PDB entry 8SG1 | electron microscopy, 2.94 A resolution | chains A and E of the 6 polymer chains in the assembly

[Chain A]
Molecule: Guanine nucleotide-binding protein G(i) subunit alpha-1
Organism: Homo sapiens
Reference sequence: P63096 (GNAI1_HUMAN); residues 4-354 here = UniProt positions 4-354
Amino-acid sequence (351 residues; numbered 4 to 354; the number before each row is that of its first residue):
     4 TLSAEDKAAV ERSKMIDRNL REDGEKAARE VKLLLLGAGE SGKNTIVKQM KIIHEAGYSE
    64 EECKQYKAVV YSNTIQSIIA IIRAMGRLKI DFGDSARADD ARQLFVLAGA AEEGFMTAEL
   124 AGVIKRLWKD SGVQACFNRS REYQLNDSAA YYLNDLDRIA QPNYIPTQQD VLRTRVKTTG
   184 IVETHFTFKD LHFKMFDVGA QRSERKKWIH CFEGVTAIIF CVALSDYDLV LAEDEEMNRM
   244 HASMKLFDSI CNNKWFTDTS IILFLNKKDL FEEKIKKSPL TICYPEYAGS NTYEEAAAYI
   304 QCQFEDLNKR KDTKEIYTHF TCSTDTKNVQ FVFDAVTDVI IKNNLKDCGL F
Disordered / not traced: 56-181, 234-240, 328
Sequence notes: engineered mutation N47 (Ser in P63096), A203 (Gly in P63096), A245 (Glu in P63096), S326 (Ala in P63096)
Curated features (UniProtKB/Swiss-Prot):
  - region: K35 to K46, T48 (G1 motif), D173 to T181 (G2 motif), F196 to G202, Q204, R205 (G3 motif), I265 to D272 (G4 motif), T324, C325, T327 to T329 (G5 motif)
  - binding site (GTP): E43 to K46, T48, S151, L175 to T181, D200 to G202, Q204, N269 to D272
  - binding site (Mg(2+)): T181
  - modified residue: R178 (ADP-ribosylarginine), Q204 (Deamidated glutamine), C351 (ADP-ribosylcysteine)
  - natural variant: G40 (G40C: In NEDHISB; G40R: In NEDHISB), G45 (G45D: In NEDHISB), T48 (T48I: In NEDHISB; T48K: In NEDHISB), Q52 (Q52P: In NEDHISB), S75 (deletion: In NEDHISB; uncertain significance), Q172 (deletion: In NEDHISB), D173 (D173V: In NEDHISB), E186 to F189 (deletion: In NEDHISB; uncertain significance), C224 (C224Y: In NEDHISB), K270 (K270N: In NEDHISB; K270R: In NEDHISB), D272 (D272G: In NEDHISB), V332 (V332E: In NEDHISB; uncertain significance)
  - mutagenesis: G42 (G42R: Abolishes switch to an activated conformation and dissociation from beta and gamma subunits upon GTP binding. Abolishes interaction with RGS family members), E116 (E116L: Enhances interaction (inactive GDP-bound) with RGS14), Q147 (Q147L: Enhances interaction (inactive GDP-bound) with RGS14)

[Chain E]
Molecule: scFv16
Organism: Mus musculus
Notes: antibody fragment or engineered binder
Amino-acid sequence (266 residues; row label = number of the first residue in the row):
     2 VQLVESGGGL VQPGGSRKLS CSASGFAFSS FGMHWVRQAP EKGLEWVAYI SSGSGTIYYA
    62 DTVKGRFTIS RDDPKNTLFL QMTSLRSEDT AMYYCVRSIY YYGSSPFDFW GQGTTLTVSA
   122 GGGGSGGGGS GGGGSADIVM TQATSSVPVT PGESVSISCR SSKSLLHSNG NTYLYWFLQR
   182 PGQSPQLLIY RMSNLASGVP DRFSGSGSGT AFTLTISRLE AEDVGVYYCM QHLEYPLTFG
   242 AGTKLELLEE NLYFQGASHH HHHHHH
Disordered / not traced: 122-136, 249-267
Disulfides: C22-C96, C160-C230

[How chain A and chain E interact]
Pairs across the interface - 22 pairs, chain A then chain E:
  S6(A) - H168(E)
  S6(A) - Y174(E)  hydrogen bond
  S6(A) - L234(E)
  A7(A) - H233(E)
  A7(A) - L234(E)
  A7(A) - Y236(E)  hydrophobic
  E8(A) - Y174(E)
  E8(A) - Y176(E)  hydrogen bond
  E8(A) - R192(E)  salt bridge
  E8(A) - H233(E)  salt bridge
  D9(A) - N170(E)
  D9(A) - Y174(E)  hydrogen bond
  A11(A) - Y101(E)  hydrophobic
  A12(A) - Y101(E)
  E14(A) - S52(E)  hydrogen bond
  E14(A) - S53(E)
  E14(A) - G56(E)
  E14(A) - T57(E)
  R15(A) - I100(E)
  R15(A) - Y101(E)
  R15(A) - Y102(E)
  M18(A) - S53(E)
Also at the interface, not in a pair above, chain A (11 interface residues in all): T4, L5
Also at the interface, not in a pair above, chain E (18 interface residues in all): S31, G54, P107

[In short]
11 residues of chain A face 18 of chain E across their interface, with 4 hydrogen bonds and 2 salt bridges.
Polar contacts include E8(A)-R192(E), E8(A)-H233(E) and S6(A)-Y174(E). From UniProt: 21 GTP-binding residues,
Mg2+-binding residue T181(A) and 3 mutagenesis sites on chain A.
Chain A is Guanine nucleotide-binding protein G(i) subunit alpha-1 (Homo sapiens) and chain E is scFv16 (Mus
musculus); the structure, Cryo-EM structure of CMKLR1 signaling complex, was determined by electron
microscopy.
